8TIA - chains B and D of the 4 polymer chains in the assembly; structure by electron microscopy, 2.77 A resolution.

# Chain B (and D)
Molecule: Shedu protein SduA
From: Bacillus cereus B4264
Notes: chain D of this document is another copy of the same molecule, construct and numbering; everything in this record applies to it too
Reference sequence: B7HFR2 (SDUA_BACC4); residues 171-380 here = UniProt positions 171-380
Sequence (229 residues; row label = number of the first residue in the row):
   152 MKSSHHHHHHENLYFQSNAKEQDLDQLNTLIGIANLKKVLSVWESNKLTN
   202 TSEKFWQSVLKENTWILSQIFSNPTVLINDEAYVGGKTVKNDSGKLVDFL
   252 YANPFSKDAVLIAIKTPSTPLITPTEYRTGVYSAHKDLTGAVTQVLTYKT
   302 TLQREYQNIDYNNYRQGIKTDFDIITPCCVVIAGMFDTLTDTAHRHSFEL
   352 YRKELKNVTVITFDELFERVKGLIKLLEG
Disordered / not traced: 152-182, 236-247, 380 (chain D: 152-172, 319-323, 380)
Sequence notes: expression tag (152-170); engineered mutation Ala264 (Glu in B7HFR2)
What the authors report for this chain:
  - mutagenesis - E264A: abolished catalytic activity
  - mutagenesis - Y315E: abolished growth in response to phage infection

# How chain B and chain D interact
Residue-residue contacts (45; chain B residue first):
  Glu204(B) with Arg279(D), salt bridge
  Lys266(B) with Tyr278(D), hydrogen bond
  Tyr278(B) with Lys266(D); Gly291(D); Ala292(D); Gln295(D)
  Arg279(B) with Gln295(D)
  Val282(B) with Thr294(D); Thr298(D)
  Ser284(B) with Lys287(D); Thr290(D); Gly291(D)
  Lys287(B) with Ser284(D)
  Asp288(B) with Tyr278(D)
  Thr290(B) with Ser284(D); Ala285(D)
  Gly291(B) with Tyr278(D); Val282(D); Ser284(D)
  Ala292(B) with Tyr278(D)
  Val293(B) with Glu355(D)
  Thr294(B) with Val282(D); Leu351(D)
  Gln295(B) with Tyr278(D); Arg279(D); Val282(D)
  Leu297(B) with Leu351(D); Glu355(D)
  Thr298(B) with Leu351(D)
  Leu351(B) with Leu297(D), hydrophobic; Thr298(D)
  Lys354(B) with Lys357(D)
  Glu355(B) with Leu297(D); Glu355(D); Leu356(D); Lys357(D), hydrogen bond (backbone-backbone); Asn358(D), hydrogen bond (side chain-backbone); Val359(D)
  Leu356(B) with Glu355(D); Lys357(D)
  Lys357(B) with Lys354(D), hydrogen bond (side chain-backbone); Glu355(D), hydrogen bond (backbone-backbone); Leu356(D); Lys357(D)
  Val359(B) with Glu355(D)
Other interface residues (no listed pair), chain B (26 interface residues in all): Tyr283, Ala285, His347, Ser348
Other interface residues (no listed pair), chain D (26 interface residues in all): Thr274, Tyr283, Asp288, Thr301, Ser348

# Summary
The chain B/chain D interface involves 26 residues from each chain, with 5 hydrogen bonds and 1 salt bridge.
Polar contacts include Glu204(B)-Arg279(D), Lys266(B)-Tyr278(D) and Glu355(B)-Asn358(D). From the paper: E264A
of chain B abolishes catalytic activity; Y315E of chain B abolishes growth in response to phage infection.
Both chains are Shedu protein SduA (Bacillus cereus B4264). Entry 8TIA (CryoEM structure of locally-refined
tetramer of Shedu nuclease domain from Bacillus cereus) was determined by electron microscopy together with
8TI8 and 8TI9 from the same study.
